Entry 4QPW (X-ray diffraction, 1.14 A resolution); this record covers chain A.

Chain A:
Protein: glycosyl hydrolase family 10
From: Bacteroides intestinalis DSM 17393
Reference sequence: B3CET4 (B3CET4_9BACE); residues 159-300 here = UniProt positions 159-300
Sequence (142 residues; row label = number of the first residue in the row):
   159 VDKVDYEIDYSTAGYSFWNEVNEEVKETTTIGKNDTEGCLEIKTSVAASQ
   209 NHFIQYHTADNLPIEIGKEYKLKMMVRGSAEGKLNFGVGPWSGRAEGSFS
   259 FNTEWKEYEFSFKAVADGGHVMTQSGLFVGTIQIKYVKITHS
What the authors report for this chain:
  - binding site for beta-D-xylopyranose: Trp176, Glu178, His210, Gln213, Trp249, Arg252, Gln282
  - mutagenesis - W176A, W249A: abolished binding to xylan
  - mutagenesis - W176A, W249A: abolished binding to xylooligosaccharides
  - mutagenesis - W249A: increased catalytic activity on OSX

Overview:
The paper reports a binding site for beta-D-xylopyranose at Trp176, Glu178 and His210 among others; W176A and
W249A abolish binding to xylan.
Chain A is glycosyl hydrolase family 10 (Bacteroides intestinalis DSM 17393); the structure, BiXyn10A CBM1
with Xylohexaose Bound, was determined by X-ray diffraction, deposited together with 4MGQ and 4MGS.
